1KIG - chains H and L of the 3 polymer chains in the assembly; structure by X-ray diffraction, 3.00 A resolution.

# Chain H
Molecule: Factor xa
From: Bos taurus
Notes: EC 3.4.21.6
UniProt: P00743 (FA10_BOVIN); the construct lacks a stretch of the UniProt sequence and is renumbered around it, so the offset changes along the chain: 16-61 = UniProt 234-279; 62-124 = UniProt 281-343; 125-131 = UniProt 345-351; 132-150 = UniProt 354-372; 4 more segments
Amino-acid sequence (241 residues; row label = number of the first residue in the row; note: 2 numbers in that range are skipped by the numbering (no residue carries them; nothing is unmodelled there); a row labelled like 131A-131B holds insertion residues (131A, then the next letters in order)):
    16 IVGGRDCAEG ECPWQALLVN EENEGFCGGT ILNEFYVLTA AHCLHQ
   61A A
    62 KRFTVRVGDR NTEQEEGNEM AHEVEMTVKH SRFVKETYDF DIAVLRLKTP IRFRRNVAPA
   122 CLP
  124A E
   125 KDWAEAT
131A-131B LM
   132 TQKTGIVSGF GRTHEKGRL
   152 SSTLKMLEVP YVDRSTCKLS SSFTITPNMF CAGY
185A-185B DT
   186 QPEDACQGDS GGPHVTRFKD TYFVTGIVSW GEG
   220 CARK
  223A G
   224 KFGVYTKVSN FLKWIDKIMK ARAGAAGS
UniProt features mapped onto this chain:
  - active site (Charge relay system): His57, Asp102, Ser195
Disulfide bonds: Cys22-Cys27, Cys42-Cys58, Cys168-Cys182, Cys191-Cys220

# Chain L
Molecule: Factor xa
From: Bos taurus
Notes: EC 3.4.21.6
UniProt: P00743 (FA10_BOVIN); residues 389-439 here correspond to UniProt positions 129-179 (UniProt number = residue number - 260)
Amino-acid sequence (51 residues; numbered 389 to 439; the number before each row is that of its first residue):
   389 CSLDNGGCDQ FCREERSEVR CSCAHGYVLG DDSKSCVSTE RFPCGKFTQG R
Disulfide bonds: Cys389-Cys400, Cys396-Cys409, Cys411-Cys424

# Chain H / chain L interface
Cross-chain cystine bridges: Cys122(H)-Cys432(L)
Residue-residue contacts (38; chain H residue first):
  Gly25(H) - Phe435(L)
  Glu26(H) - Phe435(L)
  Pro28(H) - Lys434(L)
  Trp29(H) - Gly433(L)
  Trp29(H) - Lys434(L)
  Phe114(H) - Phe430(L)
  Arg115(H) - Phe430(L)
  Arg116(H) - Phe430(L)
  Arg116(H) - Thr436(L)  hydrogen bond (side chain-backbone)
  Arg116(H) - Gln437(L)
  Ala119(H) - Pro431(L)
  Pro120(H) - Phe430(L)
  Pro120(H) - Pro431(L)
  Pro120(H) - Cys432(L)
  Pro120(H) - Gly433(L)  hydrogen bond (backbone-backbone)
  Ala121(H) - Cys432(L)
  Cys122(H) - Cys432(L)  disulfide
  Cys122(H) - Gly433(L)
  Leu123(H) - Phe399(L)
  Pro124(H) - Phe399(L)  hydrophobic
  Glu124A(H) - Phe399(L)
  Trp127(H) - Asn393(L)  hydrogen bond
  Trp127(H) - Gln398(L)  hydrogen bond (side chain-backbone)
  Trp127(H) - Phe399(L)  hydrophobic
  Trp127(H) - Cys400(L)
  Thr131(H) - Asn393(L)
  Phe203(H) - Asn393(L)
  Phe203(H) - Gln398(L)
  Lys204(H) - Asp397(L)  salt bridge
  Asp205(H) - Gly433(L)
  Asp205(H) - Lys434(L)  hydrogen bond (backbone-side chain)
  Thr206(H) - Gln398(L)
  Thr206(H) - Cys432(L)
  Thr206(H) - Gly433(L)
  Thr206(H) - Lys434(L)  hydrogen bond
  Tyr207(H) - Gly433(L)  hydrogen bond (backbone-backbone)
  Tyr207(H) - Phe435(L)  hydrophobic
  Phe208(H) - Gln398(L)
Interface residues without a listed pair, chain H (24 interface residues in all): Glu24, Val118
Interface residues without a listed pair, chain L (17 interface residues in all): Cys396, Ala412, Tyr415, Arg429

# Overview
The interface between chain H and chain L involves 24 residues on one side and 17 on the other; the contacts
include 1 disulfide bond, 7 hydrogen bonds and 1 salt bridge. Polar contacts include Lys204(H)-Asp397(L),
Arg116(H)-Thr436(L) and Trp127(H)-Asn393(L).
Here chain H is Factor xa and chain L is Factor xa, both from Bos taurus. Entry 1KIG (Bovine factor xa) was
determined by X-ray diffraction.
